PDB entry 6MZI | electron microscopy, 3.46 A resolution | chains A and C of the 4 polymer chains in the assembly

[Chain A]
Molecule: viral protein 1
Source organism: Enterovirus D68
Reference sequence: A0A097BW12 (A0A097BW12_9ENTO); residues 1-297 here correspond to UniProt positions 565-861 (UniProt number = residue number + 564)
Amino-acid sequence (297 residues; numbered 1 to 297; the number before each row is that of its first residue):
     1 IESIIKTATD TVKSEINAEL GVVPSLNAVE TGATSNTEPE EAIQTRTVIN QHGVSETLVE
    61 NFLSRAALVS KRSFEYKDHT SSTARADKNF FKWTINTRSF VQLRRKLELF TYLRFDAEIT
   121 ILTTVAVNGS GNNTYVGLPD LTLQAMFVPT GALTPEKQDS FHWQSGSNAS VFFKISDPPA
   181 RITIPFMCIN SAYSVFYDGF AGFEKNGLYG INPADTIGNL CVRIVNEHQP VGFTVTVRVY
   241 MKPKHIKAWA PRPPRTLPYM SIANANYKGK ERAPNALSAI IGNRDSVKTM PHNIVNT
Unresolved in the structure: 16-19, 78-86, 128-136, 290-297

[Chain C]
Molecule: viral protein 2
Source organism: Enterovirus D68
Reference sequence: A0A0A7X639 (A0A0A7X639_9ENTO); residues 1-248 here correspond to UniProt positions 70-317 (UniProt number = residue number + 69)
Amino-acid sequence (248 residues; each row starts with the number of its first residue):
     1 SPSAEACGYS DRVLQLKLGN SAIVTQEAAN YCCAYGEWPN YLPDHEAVAI DKPTQPETAT
    61 DRFYTLKSVK WETGSTGWWW KLPDALNNIG MFGQNVQHHY LYRSGFLIHV QCNATKFHQG
   121 ALLVVAIPEH QRGAHNTNTS PGFDDIMKGE EGGTFNHPYV LDDGTSLACA TIFPHQWINL
   181 RTNNSATIVL PWMNAAPMDF PLRHNQWTLA IIPVVPLGTR TTSSMVPITV SIAPMCCEFN
   241 GLRHAITQ
Unresolved in the structure: 1-11, 245-248

[Chain A / chain C interface]
Residue-residue contacts (102):
  Val29(A) - Trp177(C)
  Glu30(A) - Gln176(C)
  Glu30(A) - Trp177(C)  hydrogen bond (backbone-backbone)
  Glu30(A) - Asn179(C)  hydrogen bond
  Glu30(A) - Thr182(C)  hydrogen bond
  Glu30(A) - Asn183(C)
  Thr31(A) - Ala29(C)
  Thr31(A) - Asn30(C)
  Thr31(A) - Gln176(C)  hydrogen bond (backbone-side chain)
  Gly32(A) - His175(C)
  Thr111(A) - Glu129(C)
  Tyr112(A) - Glu129(C)  hydrogen bond
  Tyr112(A) - Met193(C)
  Tyr112(A) - Asn194(C)  hydrogen bond
  Tyr112(A) - Ala195(C)
  Asn190(A) - Ala195(C)
  Asn190(A) - Ala196(C)
  Ser191(A) - Ala195(C)  hydrogen bond (backbone-backbone)
  Ala192(A) - Ala195(C)
  Ser194(A) - Ala195(C)
  Phe196(A) - Glu129(C)
  Phe196(A) - Gln131(C)
  Tyr197(A) - Glu129(C)
  Tyr197(A) - Gln131(C)  hydrogen bond (backbone-side chain)
  Tyr197(A) - His204(C)
  Asp198(A) - Lys81(C)  salt bridge
  Asp198(A) - Glu129(C)  hydrogen bond (backbone-side chain)
  Asp198(A) - His130(C)
  Asp198(A) - Ile146(C)
  Asp198(A) - His204(C)  hydrogen bond (backbone-side chain)
  Asp198(A) - Asn205(C)  hydrogen bond (backbone-backbone)
  Asp198(A) - Thr208(C)  hydrogen bond
  Gly199(A) - Arg203(C)
  Phe200(A) - Gly142(C)
  Phe200(A) - Phe143(C)  hydrophobic
  Phe200(A) - Met147(C)  hydrophobic
  Phe200(A) - Arg203(C)  hydrogen bond (backbone-backbone)
  Gly202(A) - Arg203(C)
  Phe203(A) - Tyr100(C)
  Phe203(A) - Phe200(C)  hydrophobic
  Phe203(A) - Arg203(C)
  Glu204(A) - Arg203(C)
  Lys205(A) - Phe143(C)
  Tyr209(A) - His130(C)  hydrogen bond (side chain-backbone)
  Tyr209(A) - Gln131(C)
  Tyr209(A) - Arg132(C)  hydrogen bond (side chain-backbone)
  Tyr209(A) - Pro141(C)
  Tyr209(A) - Ile146(C)
  Gly210(A) - Gln131(C)
  Ala250(A) - Tyr35(C)
  Pro251(A) - Ile172(C)  hydrophobic
  Pro251(A) - Phe173(C)
  Arg252(A) - Pro128(C)  hydrogen bond (side chain-backbone)
  Arg252(A) - Glu129(C)
  Arg252(A) - Asp163(C)  salt bridge
  Arg252(A) - Phe173(C)
  Pro253(A) - Thr165(C)
  Pro253(A) - Ser166(C)
  Pro253(A) - Cys169(C)
  Pro253(A) - Ala170(C)  hydrophobic
  Pro253(A) - Ile172(C)
  Pro253(A) - Phe173(C)
  Pro254(A) - Thr165(C)
  Arg255(A) - Asp163(C)  hydrogen bond (side chain-backbone)
  Arg255(A) - Gly164(C)
  Arg255(A) - Thr165(C)
  Thr256(A) - Gly164(C)  hydrogen bond (backbone-backbone)
  Thr256(A) - Thr165(C)
  Thr256(A) - Ser166(C)
  Leu257(A) - Val160(C)  hydrophobic
  Leu257(A) - Gly164(C)  hydrogen bond (backbone-backbone)
  Met260(A) - Asn136(C)
  Met260(A) - Thr137(C)
  Met260(A) - Asn138(C)
  Ala263(A) - Gln131(C)
  Asn264(A) - Asn138(C)  hydrogen bond (side chain-backbone)
  Asn264(A) - Thr139(C)
  Asn264(A) - Ser140(C)  hydrogen bond
  Ala265(A) - Gly133(C)
  Ala265(A) - Asp163(C)
  Asn266(A) - Gly133(C)
  Asn266(A) - Ala134(C)  hydrogen bond (side chain-backbone)
  Asn266(A) - Thr137(C)  hydrogen bond (side chain-backbone)
  Asn266(A) - Asn138(C)
  Asn266(A) - Thr139(C)  hydrogen bond (side chain-backbone)
  Tyr267(A) - Gly133(C)
  Tyr267(A) - Ala134(C)
  Tyr267(A) - His135(C)
  Tyr267(A) - Asn136(C)  hydrogen bond (backbone-backbone)
  Tyr267(A) - His157(C)
  Tyr267(A) - Val160(C)  hydrophobic
  Tyr267(A) - Asp162(C)  hydrogen bond
  Tyr267(A) - Asp163(C)
  Tyr267(A) - Gly164(C)
  Lys268(A) - His135(C)
  Lys268(A) - Asn136(C)  hydrogen bond
  Leu277(A) - His135(C)
  Leu277(A) - His157(C)
  Leu277(A) - Tyr159(C)
  Leu277(A) - Val160(C)  hydrophobic
  Ser278(A) - Tyr159(C)
  Ile280(A) - Tyr159(C)  hydrogen bond (backbone-side chain)
Also at the interface, not in a pair above, chain A (40 interface residues in all): Ala279
Also at the interface, not in a pair above, chain C (52 interface residues in all): Ile127, Trp207

[In short]
40 residues of chain A and 52 residues of chain C are in contact; the contacts include 28 hydrogen bonds and 2
salt bridges. Among the polar pairs are Asp198(A)-Lys81(C), Arg252(A)-Asp163(C) and Glu30(A)-Asn179(C).
Here chain A is viral protein 1 and chain C is viral protein 2, both from Enterovirus D68. Entry 6MZI (CryoEM
structure of human enterovirus D68 expanded 1 particle (pH 6.5, 4 degrees Celsius, 3 min)) was determined by
electron microscopy (same publication as 6CRP, 6CRR, 6CRS, 6CRU, 6CS3, 6CS4 and 5 further entries).
